8GW4 - chains B and D of the 4 polymer chains in the assembly; structure by X-ray diffraction, 2.90 A resolution.

# Chain B
Protein: Replicase polyprotein 1ab
Source organism: Severe acute respiratory syndrome coronavirus 2
Notes: EC 3.4.22.69
UniProtKB: P0DTD1 (R1AB_SARS2); residues 1-302 here correspond to UniProt positions 3264-3565 (UniProt number = residue number + 3263)
Chain sequence (302 residues; numbered 1 to 302; the number before each row is that of its first residue):
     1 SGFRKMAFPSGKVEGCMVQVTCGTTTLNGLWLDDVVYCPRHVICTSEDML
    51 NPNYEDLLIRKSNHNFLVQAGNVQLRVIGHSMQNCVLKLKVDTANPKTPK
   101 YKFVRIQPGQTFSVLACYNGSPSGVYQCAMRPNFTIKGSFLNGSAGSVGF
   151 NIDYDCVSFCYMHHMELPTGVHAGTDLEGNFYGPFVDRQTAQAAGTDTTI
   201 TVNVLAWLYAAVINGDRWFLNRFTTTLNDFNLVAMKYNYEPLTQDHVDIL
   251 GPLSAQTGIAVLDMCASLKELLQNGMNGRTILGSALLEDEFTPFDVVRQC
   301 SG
Differences from the reference sequence: conflict Ala145 (Cys3408 in P0DTD1)

# Chain D
Protein: peptide 8-1
Chain sequence (12 residues; each row starts with the number of its first residue; numbering starts at 0):
     0 TSVKLQAEFRKM
Not modelled in the structure: 10-11

# Chain B / chain D interface
Pairs across the interface - 51 pairs, chain B then chain D:
  Thr24(B) - Glu7(D)
  Thr24(B) - Arg9(D)
  Thr25(B) - Ala6(D)
  Thr25(B) - Glu7(D)
  Thr25(B) - Phe8(D)
  Thr26(B) - Ala6(D)
  Thr26(B) - Glu7(D)  hydrogen bond (backbone-backbone)
  Leu27(B) - Ala6(D)  hydrophobic
  His41(B) - Leu4(D)
  His41(B) - Ala6(D)
  Cys44(B) - Phe8(D)
  Thr45(B) - Phe8(D)
  Ser46(B) - Phe8(D)
  Met49(B) - Leu4(D)  hydrophobic
  Met49(B) - Phe8(D)  hydrophobic
  Tyr54(B) - Leu4(D)
  Phe140(B) - Gln5(D)  hydrogen bond (backbone-side chain)
  Leu141(B) - Gln5(D)
  Asn142(B) - Gln5(D)
  Asn142(B) - Ala6(D)
  Asn142(B) - Glu7(D)
  Gly143(B) - Gln5(D)  hydrogen bond (backbone-backbone)
  Gly143(B) - Ala6(D)  hydrogen bond (backbone-backbone)
  Gly143(B) - Glu7(D)
  Ser144(B) - Gln5(D)  hydrogen bond (backbone-backbone)
  Ala145(B) - Gln5(D)  hydrogen bond (backbone-backbone)
  Ala145(B) - Ala6(D)
  His163(B) - Gln5(D)  hydrogen bond
  His164(B) - Leu4(D)
  His164(B) - Gln5(D)  hydrogen bond (backbone-backbone)
  Met165(B) - Val2(D)  hydrophobic
  Met165(B) - Lys3(D)
  Met165(B) - Leu4(D)  hydrophobic
  Met165(B) - Gln5(D)
  Glu166(B) - Val2(D)
  Glu166(B) - Lys3(D)  hydrogen bond (backbone-backbone)
  Glu166(B) - Gln5(D)  hydrogen bond
  Leu167(B) - Val2(D)  hydrophobic
  Pro168(B) - Thr0(D)
  Pro168(B) - Ser1(D)
  Pro168(B) - Val2(D)
  His172(B) - Gln5(D)
  Arg188(B) - Val2(D)
  Gln189(B) - Val2(D)
  Gln189(B) - Lys3(D)
  Gln189(B) - Leu4(D)  hydrogen bond (side chain-backbone)
  Thr190(B) - Ser1(D)
  Thr190(B) - Val2(D)  hydrogen bond (backbone-backbone)
  Ala191(B) - Thr0(D)
  Ala191(B) - Ser1(D)
  Gln192(B) - Val2(D)
Other interface residues (no listed pair), chain B (29 interface residues in all): Asp187

# In short
29 residues of chain B and 10 residues of chain D are in contact, with 12 hydrogen bonds. Polar contacts
include Phe140(B)-Gln5(D), His163(B)-Gln5(D) and Glu166(B)-Gln5(D).
Here chain B is Replicase polyprotein 1ab (Severe acute respiratory syndrome coronavirus 2) and chain D is
peptide 8-1. Entry 8GW4 (SARS-CoV-2 Mpro 1-302/C145A in complex with peptide 8-1) was determined by X-ray
diffraction together with 8GWS and 8JPQ from the same study.
